1RQ3 - chains A and C of the 4 polymer chains in the assembly; structure by X-ray diffraction, 1.91 A resolution.

# Chain A (and C)
Name: Hemoglobin alpha chain
Organism: Homo sapiens
Notes: chain C of this document is another copy of the same molecule, construct and numbering; everything in this record applies to it too
UniProtKB: P69905 (HBA_HUMAN); residues 1-141 here = UniProt positions 1-141
Chain sequence (141 residues; row label = number of the first residue in the row):
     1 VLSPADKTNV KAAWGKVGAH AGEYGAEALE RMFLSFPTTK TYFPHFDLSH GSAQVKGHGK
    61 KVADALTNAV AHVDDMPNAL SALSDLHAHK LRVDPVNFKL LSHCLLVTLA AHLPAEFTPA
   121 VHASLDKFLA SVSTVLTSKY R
Swiss-Prot annotation at these positions:
  - site: Lys-61 (Not glycated)
  - natural variant: Asp-6 (A6D: In J-Toronto; this construct carries the variant), Ala-13 (A13D: In J-Paris 1/J-Aljezur), Glu-27 (A27E: In Shenyang; this construct carries the variant), Lys-61 (K61N: In Zambia; deletion: In Clinic), Asp-64 (A64D: In Pontoise; this construct carries the variant), Asp-75 (D75A: In Lille; D75G: In Chapel Hill; D75N: In G-Pest), Ala-111 (A111D: In Petah Tikva)
Bound ions: heme Fe near His-87 (its only coordinating residue here)
Ligand contacts: heme (HEM): Met-32, Thr-39, Tyr-42, Phe-43, His-45, Phe-46, His-58, Lys-61, Val-62, Ala-65, Leu-66, Leu-83, His-87, Leu-91, Val-93, Asn-97, Phe-98, Leu-101, Leu-105, Val-132, Leu-136

# Interface between chain A and chain C
Contacting residue pairs (4):
  Asp-126(A) with Arg-141(C), salt bridge
  Lys-127(A) with Arg-141(C), hydrogen bond (side chain-backbone)
  Arg-141(A) with Asp-126(C), salt bridge; Lys-127(C), hydrogen bond (backbone-side chain)
Interface residues without a listed pair, chain A (6 interface residues in all): Val-1, Ala-130, Ser-138
Interface residues without a listed pair, chain C (5 interface residues in all): Val-1, Ala-130

# Summary
Chain A and chain C form an interface of 6 and 5 residues respectively; the contacts include 2 hydrogen bonds
and 2 salt bridges. Among the polar pairs are Asp-126(A)/Arg-141(C) and Lys-127(A)/Arg-141(C). Ligands of
chain A: heme.
Both chains are Hemoglobin alpha chain (Homo sapiens). Entry 1RQ3 (Crystallographic Analysis of the
Interaction of Nitric Oxide with Quaternary-T Human Deoxyhemoglobin, Deoxyhemoglobin) was determined by X-ray
diffraction, deposited together with 1RQA, 1RPS and 1RQ4.
